8QRH - chains A and B of the 6 polymer chains in the assembly; structure by electron microscopy, 3.60 A resolution.

== Chain A (and B) ==
Molecule: Genome polyprotein
Organism: Orthoflavivirus encephalitidis
Notes: chain B of this document is another copy of the same molecule, construct and numbering; everything in this record applies to it too
UniProt: D2XD30 (D2XD30_9FLAV); residue numbers follow UniProt; this construct covers 1-492
Chain sequence (492 residues; each row starts with the number of its first residue):
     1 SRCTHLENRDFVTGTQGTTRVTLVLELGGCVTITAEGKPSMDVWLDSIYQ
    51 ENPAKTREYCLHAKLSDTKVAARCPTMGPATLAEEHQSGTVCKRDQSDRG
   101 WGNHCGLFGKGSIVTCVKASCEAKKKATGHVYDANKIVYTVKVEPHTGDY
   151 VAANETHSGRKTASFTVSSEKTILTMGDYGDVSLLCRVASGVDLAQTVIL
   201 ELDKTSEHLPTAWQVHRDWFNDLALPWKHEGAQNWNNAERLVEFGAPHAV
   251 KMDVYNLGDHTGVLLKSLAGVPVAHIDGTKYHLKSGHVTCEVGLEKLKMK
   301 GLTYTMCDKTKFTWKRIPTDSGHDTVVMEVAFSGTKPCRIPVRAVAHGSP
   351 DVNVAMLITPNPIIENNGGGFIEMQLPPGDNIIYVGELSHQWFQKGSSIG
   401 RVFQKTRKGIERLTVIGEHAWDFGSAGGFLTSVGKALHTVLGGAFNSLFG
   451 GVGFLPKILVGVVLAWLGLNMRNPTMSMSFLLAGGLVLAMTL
Construct notes: conflict A426 (Thr in D2XD30)
Cystine bridges: C3-C30, C60-C121, C74-C105, C92-C116, C186-C290, C307-C338
Covalent attachments: N-acetylglucosamine (NAG) linked to N154

== Interface between chain A and chain B ==
Pairs across the interface (43):
  T4(A) with F108(B)
  E7(A) with D98(B)
  L65(A) with H208(B)
  W101(A) with Y150(B), hydrogen bond (backbone-side chain); R316(B)
  G102(A) with H5(B); Y150(B), hydrogen bond (backbone-side chain); A153(B), hydrogen bond (backbone-backbone)
  H104(A) with A152(B); N154(B), hydrogen bond
  F108(A) with T4(B); R316(B); D320(B); S321(B)
  Y150(A) with W101(B), hydrogen bond (side chain-backbone); G102(B)
  A153(A) with G102(B)
  H208(A) with T68(B); V254(B), hydrogen bond (side chain-backbone); Y255(B); N256(B), hydrogen bond (backbone-backbone)
  L209(A) with N256(B)
  P210(A) with Y255(B)
  V254(A) with H208(B)
  Y255(A) with H208(B); L209(B), hydrophobic; P210(B)
  N256(A) with H208(B), hydrogen bond (backbone-backbone); L209(B)
  L257(A) with G262(B)
  D259(A) with D259(B); G262(B)
  H260(A) with K266(B), hydrogen bond
  G262(A) with L257(B); D259(B)
  V263(A) with V263(B), hydrophobic
  L265(A) with L257(B)
  K266(A) with H260(B)
  R316(A) with W101(B); F108(B)
  T319(A) with L107(B)
  D320(A) with F108(B)
  S321(A) with F108(B)
Interface residues without a listed pair, chain A (32 interface residues in all): H5, T68, D98, L107, A152, N154
Interface residues without a listed pair, chain B (33 interface residues in all): E7, L65, H104, G258, L265, T319

== Overview ==
Chain A and chain B form an interface of 32 and 33 residues respectively; the contacts include 9 hydrogen
bonds. Polar contacts include W101(A)-Y150(B), G102(A)-Y150(B) and H104(A)-N154(B). Covalently linked
N-acetylglucosamine: at N154(A).
Chain A and chain B are both Genome polyprotein (Orthoflavivirus encephalitidis); the structure, Inactivated
tick-borne encephalitis virus (TBEV) vaccine strain Sofjin-Chumakov, was determined by electron microscopy
(same publication as 8R8L).
